7OPT - chain A; structure by X-ray diffraction, 2.02 A resolution.

# Chain A
Name: Ascorbate peroxidase
Organism: Trypanosoma cruzi
Notes: EC 1.11.1.11
Reference sequence: Q8I1N3 (Q8I1N3_TRYCR); residue numbers follow UniProt; this construct covers 1-328
Chain sequence (328 residues; each row starts with the number of its first residue):
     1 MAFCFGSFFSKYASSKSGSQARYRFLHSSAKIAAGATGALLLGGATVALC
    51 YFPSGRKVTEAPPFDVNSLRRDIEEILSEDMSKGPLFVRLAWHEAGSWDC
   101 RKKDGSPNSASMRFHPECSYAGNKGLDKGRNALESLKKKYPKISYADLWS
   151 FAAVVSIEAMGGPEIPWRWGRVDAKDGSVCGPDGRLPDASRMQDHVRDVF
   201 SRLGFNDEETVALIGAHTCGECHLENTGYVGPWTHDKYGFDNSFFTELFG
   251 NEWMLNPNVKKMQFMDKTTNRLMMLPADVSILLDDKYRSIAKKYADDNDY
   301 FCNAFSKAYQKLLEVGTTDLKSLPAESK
Disordered / not traced: 1-56, 326-328
Bound ions: Na+ site 1: Glu94, Ser97, Ser106, Ser111, Glu117; heme Fe: His217 (together with oxygen molecule); Na+ site 2: Asp236, Gly239
Small-molecule neighbours:
  - heme (HEM): Ser82, Pro85, Leu86, Val88, Arg89, Trp92, Pro187, Asp188, Ala189, Val196, Phe200, Leu213, Ile214, Ala216, His217, Cys219, Gly220, Glu221, Cys222, His223, Asn226, Thr227, Tyr229, Trp233, Leu275, Ala277, Phe305, Tyr309, Leu312
  - oxygen molecule (OXY): Arg89, Trp92, His93
What the authors report for this chain:
  - catalytic residues: Arg89, Trp92, His93, Trp233
  - heme coordination: His217
  - contacts within the chain: Trp233-Asp278, His217-Asp278
  - mutagenesis - W233F: abolished catalytic activity on cytochrome c (citing earlier work)
  - mutagenesis - W233F (10-fold): decreased catalytic activity on ascorbate (citing earlier work)
  - specificity-determining residues: Asn226
  - mutagenesis - N226R: unchanged expression
  - mutagenesis - N226R: unchanged stability
  - mutagenesis - N226R: decreased binding to heme

# Summary
Chain A binds heme and oxygen molecule. Glu94, Ser97, Ser106, Ser111 and Glu117 form the Na+ site 1. Asp236
and Gly239 form the Na+ site 2. From the paper: catalytic residues Arg89, Trp92 and His93 among others; W233F
abolishes catalytic activity on cytochrome c.
Chain A is Ascorbate peroxidase (Trypanosoma cruzi); the structure, Crystal structure of Trypanosoma cruzi
peroxidase, was determined by X-ray diffraction (same publication as 7OQR).
